7WO5 - chains A and B of the 9 polymer chains in the assembly; structure by electron microscopy, 3.45 A resolution.

Chain A (and B):
Molecule: Spike glycoprotein
Source organism: Severe acute respiratory syndrome coronavirus 2
Notes: chain B of this document is another copy of the same molecule, construct and numbering; everything in this record applies to it too
Reference sequence: P0DTC2 (SPIKE_SARS2); residues 1-1208 here = UniProt positions 1-1208
Sequence (1288 residues; row label = number of the first residue in the row):
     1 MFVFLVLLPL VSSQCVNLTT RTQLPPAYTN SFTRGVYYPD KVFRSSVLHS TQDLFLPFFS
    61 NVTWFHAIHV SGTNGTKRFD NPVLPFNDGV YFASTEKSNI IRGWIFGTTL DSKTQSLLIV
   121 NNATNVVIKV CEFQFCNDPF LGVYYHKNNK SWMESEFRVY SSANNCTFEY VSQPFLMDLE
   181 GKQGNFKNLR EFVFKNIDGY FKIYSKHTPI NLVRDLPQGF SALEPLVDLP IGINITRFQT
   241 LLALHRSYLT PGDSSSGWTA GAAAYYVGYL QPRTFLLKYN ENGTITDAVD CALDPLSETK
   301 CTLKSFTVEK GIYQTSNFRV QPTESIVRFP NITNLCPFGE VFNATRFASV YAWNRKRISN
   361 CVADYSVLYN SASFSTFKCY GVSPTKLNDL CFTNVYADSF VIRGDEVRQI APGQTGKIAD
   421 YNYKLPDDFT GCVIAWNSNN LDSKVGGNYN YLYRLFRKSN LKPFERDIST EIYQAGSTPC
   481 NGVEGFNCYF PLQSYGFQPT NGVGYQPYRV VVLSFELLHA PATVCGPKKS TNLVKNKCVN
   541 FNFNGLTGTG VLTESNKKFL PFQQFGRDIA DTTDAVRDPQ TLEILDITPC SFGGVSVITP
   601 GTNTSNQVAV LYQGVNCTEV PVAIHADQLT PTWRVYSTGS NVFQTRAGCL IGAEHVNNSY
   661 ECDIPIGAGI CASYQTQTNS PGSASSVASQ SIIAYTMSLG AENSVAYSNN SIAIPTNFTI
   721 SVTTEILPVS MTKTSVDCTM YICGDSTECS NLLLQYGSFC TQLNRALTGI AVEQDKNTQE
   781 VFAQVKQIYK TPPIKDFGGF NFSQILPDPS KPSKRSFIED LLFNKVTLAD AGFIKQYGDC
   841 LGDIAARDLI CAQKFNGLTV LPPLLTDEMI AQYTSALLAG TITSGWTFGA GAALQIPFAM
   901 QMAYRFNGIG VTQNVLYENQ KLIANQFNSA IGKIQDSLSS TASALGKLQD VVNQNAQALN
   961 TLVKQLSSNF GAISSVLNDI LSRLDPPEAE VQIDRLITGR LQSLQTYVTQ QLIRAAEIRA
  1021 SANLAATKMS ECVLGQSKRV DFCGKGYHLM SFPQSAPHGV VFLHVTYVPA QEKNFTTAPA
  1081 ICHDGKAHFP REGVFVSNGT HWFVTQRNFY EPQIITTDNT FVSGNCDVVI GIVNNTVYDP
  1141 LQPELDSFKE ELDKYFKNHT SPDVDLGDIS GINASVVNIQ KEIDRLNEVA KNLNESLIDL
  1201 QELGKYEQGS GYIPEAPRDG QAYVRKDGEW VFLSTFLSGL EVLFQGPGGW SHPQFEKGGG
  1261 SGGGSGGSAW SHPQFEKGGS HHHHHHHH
Unresolved in the structure: 1-13, 621-640, 677-688, 828-853, 1148-1288
Sequence notes: variant Gly-614 (Asp in P0DTC2); conflict Gly-682 (Arg in P0DTC2), Ser-683 (Arg in P0DTC2), Ser-685 (Arg in P0DTC2), Pro-986 (Lys in P0DTC2), Pro-987 (Val in P0DTC2); expression tag (1209-1288)
Disulfide bonds: Cys-15/Cys-136, Cys-131/Cys-166, Cys-291/Cys-301, Cys-336/Cys-361, Cys-379/Cys-432, Cys-391/Cys-525, Cys-480/Cys-488, Cys-538/Cys-590, Cys-662/Cys-671, Cys-743/Cys-749, Cys-1032/Cys-1043, Cys-1082/Cys-1126
Glycans and other covalent adducts: N-acetylglucosamine (NAG) linked to Asn-17, Asn-61, Asn-122, Asn-149, Asn-165, Asn-282, Asn-331, Asn-343, Asn-616, Asn-709, Asn-717, Asn-801, Asn-1074, Asn-1098, Asn-1134
UniProt features mapped onto this chain:
  - region: Asn-280 to Cys-301 (Putative superantigen), Arg-403 to Asp-405 (Integrin-binding motif), Asn-448 to Phe-456 (Immunodominant HLA epitope recognized by the CD8+), Pro-681, Ala-684 (Putative superantigen), Ser-816 to Tyr-837 (Fusion peptide 1), Lys-835 to Phe-855 (Fusion peptide 2), Asp-1163 to Glu-1202 (Heptad repeat 2)
  - site: Arg-815, Ser-816 (Cleavage)
  - glycosylation: Asn-17 (N-linked (GlcNAc...) (complex) asparagine), Asn-61 (N-linked (GlcNAc...) (hybrid) asparagine), Asn-74 (N-linked (GlcNAc...) (complex) asparagine), Asn-122 (N-linked (GlcNAc...) (hybrid) asparagine), Asn-149 (N-linked (GlcNAc...) (complex) asparagine), Asn-165 (N-linked (GlcNAc...) (complex) asparagine), Asn-234 (N-linked (GlcNAc...) (high mannose) asparagine), Asn-282 (N-linked (GlcNAc...) (complex) asparagine), Thr-323 (O-linked (GalNAc) threonine), Ser-325 (O-linked (HexNAc...) serine), Asn-331 (N-linked (GlcNAc...) (complex) asparagine), Asn-343 (N-linked (GlcNAc...) (complex) asparagine), Asn-603 (N-linked (GlcNAc...) (hybrid) asparagine), Asn-616 (N-linked (GlcNAc...) (complex) asparagine), Asn-657 (N-linked (GlcNAc...) (complex) asparagine), Thr-676 (O-linked (GlcNAc...) threonine), Thr-678 (O-linked (GlcNAc...) threonine), Asn-709 (N-linked (GlcNAc...) (high mannose) asparagine), Asn-717 (N-linked (GlcNAc...) (hybrid) asparagine), Asn-801 (N-linked (GlcNAc...) (hybrid) asparagine) and 6 more in UniProt
  - natural variant: Leu-5 (L5F: In strain: Iota/B.1.526), Ser-13 (S13I: In strain: Epsilon/B.1.427/B.1.429), Leu-18 (L18F: In strain: Beta/B.1.351, Gamma/P.1 and 1 more), Thr-19 (T19I: In strain: Omicron/BQ.1.1, Omicron/XBB.1.5 and 1 more; T19R: In strain: Delta/B.1.617.2, Omicron/BA.2 and 4 more), Thr-20 (T20N: In strain: Gamma/P.1), Leu-24 to Ala-27 (sequence variant, change not given here; In strain: Omicron/BA.2, Omicron/BA.2.12.1 and 6 more), Pro-26 (P26S: In strain: Gamma/P.1), Gln-52 (Q52H: In strain: Omicron/EG.5.1), Ala-67 (A67V: In strain: Eta/B.1.525, Omicron/BA.1), His-69 to Val-70 (deletion: In strain: Alpha/B.1.1.7, Eta/B.1.525 and 5 more), Gly-75 (G75V: In strain: Lambda/C.37), Thr-76 (T76I: In strain: Lambda/C.37), 82 further natural variant entries in UniProt
  - mutagenesis: His-69 to Val-70 (Increased incorporation of cleaved spike into virions), Asn-121 (N121Q: Partial loss of biliverdin affinity), Arg-190 (R190K: Partial loss of biliverdin affinity), Asn-234 (N234Q: Increased resistance to neutralizing antibodies), Asn-331 (N331Q: Reduced viral infectivity), Asn-343 (N343Q: Reduced viral infectivity), Leu-452 (L452R: Increased resistance to neutralizing antibodies. Decreases HLA binding to NF9 epitope. Increased binding affinity to human ACE2), Tyr-453 (Y453F: Decreased HLA binding to NF9 epitope. Increased binding affinity to human ACE2), Ala-475 (A475V: Increased resistance to neutralizing antibodies), Val-483 (V483A: Increased resistance to neutralizing antibodies), Glu-484 (E484D: Increased replication in human TMEM106B overexpressing cells), Phe-490 (F490L: Increased resistance to neutralizing antibodies and human covalescent sera neutralization), 11 further mutagenesis entries in UniProt
From the paper describing this entry:
  - mutagenesis - S373P: decreased binding to 553-15 (proposed by the authors, not directly observed)

Interface between chain A and chain B:
Pairs across the interface - 119 pairs, chain A then chain B:
  Asn-317(A) / Asp-737(B)
  Arg-357(A) / Cys-166(B)
  Asn-360(A) / Phe-168(B)
  Pro-521(A) / Gly-199(B)
  Pro-521(A) / Tyr-200(B)
  Pro-521(A) / Ile-231(B)
  Lys-558(A) / Phe-43(B)
  Phe-559(A) / Phe-43(B)  hydrophobic
  Leu-560(A) / Tyr-38(B)  hydrophobic
  Leu-560(A) / Asn-282(B)
  Leu-560(A) / Gly-283(B)
  Phe-562(A) / Tyr-38(B)  hydrophobic
  Phe-562(A) / Lys-41(B)
  Phe-562(A) / Glu-224(B)
  Phe-562(A) / Pro-225(B)
  Gln-563(A) / Lys-41(B)
  Gln-563(A) / Val-42(B)  hydrogen bond (side chain-backbone)
  Gln-563(A) / Phe-43(B)
  Gln-563(A) / Gly-283(B)
  Gln-564(A) / Lys-41(B)  hydrogen bond (backbone-backbone)
  Phe-565(A) / Lys-41(B)
  Phe-565(A) / Val-42(B)
  Phe-565(A) / Phe-43(B)  hydrogen bond (backbone-backbone)
  Gly-566(A) / Phe-43(B)
  Arg-567(A) / Val-42(B)
  Arg-567(A) / Phe-43(B)  hydrogen bond (backbone-backbone)
  Ile-569(A) / Lys-964(B)
  Ala-570(A) / Val-963(B)  hydrophobic
  Ala-570(A) / Lys-964(B)
  Asp-571(A) / Arg-44(B)  salt bridge
  Asp-571(A) / Lys-964(B)
  Phe-592(A) / Met-740(B)  hydrophobic
  Phe-592(A) / Lys-854(B)
  Phe-592(A) / Gly-857(B)
  Gln-613(A) / Leu-861(B)
  Ala-647(A) / Pro-862(B)  hydrophobic
  Pro-665(A) / Leu-864(B)  hydrophobic
  Ala-668(A) / Pro-863(B)  hydrogen bond (backbone-backbone)
  Ala-668(A) / Leu-864(B)
  Ala-668(A) / Thr-866(B)
  Gly-669(A) / Leu-864(B)  hydrogen bond (backbone-backbone)
  Gly-669(A) / Met-869(B)
  Met-697(A) / Leu-865(B)  hydrophobic
  Met-697(A) / Met-869(B)  hydrophobic
  Leu-699(A) / Lys-786(B)
  Leu-699(A) / Ile-788(B)  hydrophobic
  Leu-699(A) / Met-869(B)
  Leu-699(A) / Gln-872(B)
  Leu-699(A) / Tyr-873(B)
  Gly-700(A) / Lys-786(B)
  Gly-700(A) / Ile-788(B)
  Ala-701(A) / Gln-787(B)
  Ala-701(A) / Ile-788(B)  hydrogen bond (backbone-backbone)
  Glu-702(A) / Ile-788(B)
  Glu-702(A) / Lys-790(B)
  Asn-703(A) / Gln-787(B)
  Asn-703(A) / Ile-788(B)  hydrogen bond (backbone-backbone)
  Asn-703(A) / Tyr-789(B)
  Asn-703(A) / Lys-790(B)
  Ser-704(A) / Lys-790(B)
  Val-705(A) / Tyr-789(B)  hydrophobic
  Val-705(A) / Thr-883(B)
  Val-705(A) / Gln-895(B)
  Ala-706(A) / Gln-895(B)
  Tyr-707(A) / Phe-797(B)  hydrophobic
  Tyr-707(A) / Ile-896(B)
  Tyr-707(A) / Pro-897(B)  hydrophobic
  Tyr-707(A) / Phe-898(B)  hydrogen bond (side chain-backbone)
  Asn-709(A) / Pro-897(B)
  Ser-711(A) / Gln-895(B)
  Ser-711(A) / Ile-896(B)
  Ser-711(A) / Pro-897(B)
  Ile-712(A) / Gln-895(B)
  Ala-713(A) / Leu-894(B)
  Ala-713(A) / Gln-895(B)  hydrogen bond (backbone-backbone)
  Pro-715(A) / Leu-894(B)
  Gln-957(A) / Arg-765(B)  hydrogen bond
  Thr-961(A) / Ser-758(B)
  Thr-961(A) / Arg-765(B)
  Gln-965(A) / Tyr-756(B)  hydrogen bond (side chain-backbone)
  Gln-965(A) / Gly-757(B)
  Gln-965(A) / Ser-758(B)  hydrogen bond (side chain-backbone)
  Gln-965(A) / Phe-759(B)
  Ser-968(A) / Tyr-756(B)
  Asn-969(A) / Gln-755(B)
  Phe-970(A) / Gln-755(B)  hydrogen bond (backbone-backbone)
  Phe-970(A) / Tyr-756(B)
  Gly-971(A) / Gln-755(B)
  Arg-995(A) / Asp-994(B)  salt bridge
  Gln-1002(A) / Gln-1002(B)  hydrogen bond
  Gln-1002(A) / Gln-1005(B)
  Thr-1006(A) / Gln-1005(B)
  Gln-1010(A) / Gln-762(B)
  Gln-1010(A) / Leu-1012(B)
  Ile-1013(A) / Leu-1012(B)  hydrophobic
  Glu-1017(A) / Arg-1019(B)
  Arg-1039(A) / Thr-1027(B)
  Arg-1039(A) / Glu-1031(B)  salt bridge
  Arg-1039(A) / Arg-1039(B)
  Val-1040(A) / Ser-1030(B)
  Val-1040(A) / Glu-1031(B)
  Val-1040(A) / Leu-1034(B)
  Asp-1041(A) / Gly-889(B)
  Phe-1042(A) / Glu-1031(B)
  Gly-1046(A) / Ala-890(B)
  Glu-1072(A) / Ala-893(B)
  Glu-1072(A) / Leu-894(B)
  Asn-1074(A) / Gln-895(B)  hydrogen bond
  Thr-1077(A) / Met-900(B)  hydrogen bond
  Phe-1089(A) / Tyr-917(B)  hydrophobic
  Pro-1090(A) / Gln-913(B)
  Val-1094(A) / Met-900(B)  hydrophobic
  Val-1094(A) / Tyr-904(B)
  Arg-1107(A) / Tyr-904(B)
  Ser-1123(A) / Asn-914(B)  hydrogen bond
  Ser-1123(A) / Glu-918(B)
  Ser-1123(A) / Glu-1111(B)  hydrogen bond
  Val-1128(A) / Glu-918(B)
  Ile-1130(A) / Lys-921(B)
Other interface residues (no listed pair), chain A (84 interface residues in all): Arg-319, His-519, Lys-557, Asp-568, Thr-572, Pro-589, Gly-667, Thr-696, Ser-708, Asn-710, Tyr-1047, Val-1068, Pro-1069, Ala-1078, Pro-1079, Gly-1093, Phe-1121, Gly-1124, Val-1129
Other interface residues (no listed pair), chain B (84 interface residues in all): Asp-40, Val-47, His-49, Asn-165, Thr-167, Pro-230, Gly-232, Thr-284, Glu-773, Asp-796, Phe-855, Leu-858, Thr-859, Gly-891, Gly-1035

Overview:
The chain A/chain B interface involves 84 residues from each chain, with 19 hydrogen bonds and 3 salt bridges.
Polar contacts include Asp-571(A)/Arg-44(B), Arg-995(A)/Asp-994(B) and Arg-1039(A)/Glu-1031(B). Covalently
linked N-acetylglucosamine: at Asn-17(A), Asn-61(A), Asn-122(A), Asn-149(A), Asn-165(A) and Asn-282(A) and 9
more. From the paper: S373P of chain A reduces binding to 553-15.
Chain A and chain B are both Spike glycoprotein (Severe acute respiratory syndrome coronavirus 2); the
structure, SARS-CoV-2 Spike in complex with IgG 553-15 (S-553-15 trimer), was determined by electron
microscopy, deposited together with 7WO4, 7WO7 and 7WOG.
